PDB entry 6PQX | electron microscopy, 4.60 A resolution (low resolution: residue-level contacts below are approximate; hydrogen-bond / salt-bridge calls are withheld) | chains A and D of the 8 polymer chains in the assembly

[Chain A]
Protein: DNA-mediated transposase
From: Helicoverpa zea
Reference sequence: B0F0C5 (B0F0C5_HELZE); numbering as in UniProt (aligned over 17-507)
Chain sequence (497 residues; numbered 17 to 513; the number before each row is that of its first residue):
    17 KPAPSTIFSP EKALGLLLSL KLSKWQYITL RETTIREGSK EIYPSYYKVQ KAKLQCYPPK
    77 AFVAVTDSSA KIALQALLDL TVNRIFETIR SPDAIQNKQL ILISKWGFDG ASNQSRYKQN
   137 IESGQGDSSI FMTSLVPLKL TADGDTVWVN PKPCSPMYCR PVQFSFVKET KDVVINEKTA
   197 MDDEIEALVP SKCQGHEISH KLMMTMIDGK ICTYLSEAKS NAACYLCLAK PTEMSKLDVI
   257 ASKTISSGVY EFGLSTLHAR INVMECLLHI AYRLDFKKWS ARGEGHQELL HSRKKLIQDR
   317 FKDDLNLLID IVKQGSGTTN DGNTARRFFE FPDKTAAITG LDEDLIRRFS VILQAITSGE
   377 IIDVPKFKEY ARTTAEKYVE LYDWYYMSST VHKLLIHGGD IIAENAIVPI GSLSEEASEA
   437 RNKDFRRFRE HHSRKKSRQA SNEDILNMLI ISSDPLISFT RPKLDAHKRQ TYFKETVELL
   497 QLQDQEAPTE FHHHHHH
Disordered / not traced: 17-20, 501-513
Construct notes: expression tag (508-513)
Metal / ion sites: Ca2+ site 1: Asp125, Gly126, Glu435 (shared with DG16(D), DA17(D) of chain D); Ca2+ site 2: Asp224 (shared with 1 residue of chain B; DA17(D) of chain D)
What the authors report for this chain:
  - conformationally variable residues: Glu435
  - catalytic residues: Asp125, Asp224, Glu435 (citing earlier work)

[Chain D]
Molecule: TIR substrate DNA transferred strand
Sequence (32 nucleotides; row label = number of the first residue in the row):
     1 TTTTCGATCC ACCGTGAGAT CTAGGCCAGA TC
Disordered / not traced: 31-32
Metal / ion sites: Ca2+ site 1: DG16, DA17 (shared with Asp125(A), Gly126(A), Glu435(A) of chain A); Ca2+ site 2: DA17 (shared with Asp224(A) of chain A; 1 residue of chain B)

[How chain A and chain D interact]
Contacting residue pairs (30):
  Asp125(A) with DA17(D)
  Gly126(A) with DA17(D)
  Ala127(A) with DG16(D)
  Ser128(A) with DA17(D); DG18(D)
  Lys187(A) with DT20(D)
  Lys235(A) with DC21(D)
  Ser236(A) with DC21(D)
  Thr248(A) with DA23(D)
  Leu273(A) with DG16(D)
  Ile277(A) with DG16(D)
  Trp295(A) with DA23(D)
  Arg298(A) with DA23(D); DG24(D)
  Asp337(A) with DT15(D); DG16(D)
  Gly338(A) with DG16(D)
  Asn339(A) with DC13(D); DG14(D)
  Arg343(A) with DC12(D)
  Glu432(A) with DG16(D)
  Glu435(A) with DT15(D); DG16(D); DA17(D)
  Ala436(A) with DT15(D); DG16(D)
  Asn438(A) with DG16(D)
  Lys439(A) with DG14(D); DT15(D)
  Arg442(A) with DG16(D)
Also at the interface, not in a pair above, chain A (30 interface residues in all): Lys184, Glu185, Thr186, Lys246, Pro247, His274, Ser296, Val328
Also at the interface, not in a pair above, chain D (14 interface residues in all): DA19, DT22, DG25

[Summary]
30 residues of chain A and 14 residues of chain D are in contact. The Ca2+ site 1 is built by Asp125(A),
Gly126(A), Glu435(A), DG16(D) and DA17(D). Asp224(A) and DA17(D) form the Ca2+ site 2. The paper reports
catalytic residues Asp125(A), Asp224(A) and Glu435(A); conformational variability at Glu435(A).
Here chain A is DNA-mediated transposase (Helicoverpa zea) and chain D is TIR substrate DNA transferred
strand. Entry 6PQX (Cryo-EM structure of HzTransib/nicked TIR substrate DNA hairpin forming complex (HFC)) was
determined by electron microscopy (same publication as 6PQR, 6PQU, 6PQY and 6PR5).
